Entry 3P8T (X-ray diffraction, 1.78 A resolution); this record covers chains A and B.

# Chain A (and B)
Molecule: AsnS-like asparaginyl-tRNA synthetase related protein
Source organism: Pyrococcus abyssi
Notes: chain B of this document is another copy of the same molecule, construct and numbering; everything in this record applies to it too
UniProtKB: Q9V228 (Q9V228_PYRAB); residue numbers follow UniProt; this construct covers 1-294
Sequence (294 residues; row label = number of the first residue in the row):
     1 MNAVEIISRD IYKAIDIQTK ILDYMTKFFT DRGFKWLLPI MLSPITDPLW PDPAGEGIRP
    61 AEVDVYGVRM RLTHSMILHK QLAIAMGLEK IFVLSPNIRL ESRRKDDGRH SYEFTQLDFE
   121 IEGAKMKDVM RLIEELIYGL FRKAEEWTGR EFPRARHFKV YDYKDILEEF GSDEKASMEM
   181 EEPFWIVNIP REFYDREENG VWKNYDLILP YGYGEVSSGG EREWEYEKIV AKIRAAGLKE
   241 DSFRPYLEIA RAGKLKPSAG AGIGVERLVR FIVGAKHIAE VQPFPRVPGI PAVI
What the authors report for this chain:
  - self-association interface (contacts with another copy of this molecule): Glu-62 to Arg-71
  - catalytic residues: Arg-109 (proposed by the authors, not directly observed)

# How chain A and chain B interact
Contacting residue pairs (125; chain A residue first):
  Ala-3(A) / Pro-245(B)  hydrophobic
  Ala-3(A) / Glu-248(B)
  Ala-3(A) / Ile-249(B)  hydrophobic
  Ile-6(A) / Met-86(B)
  Ile-7(A) / Met-86(B)
  Ile-7(A) / Ile-249(B)  hydrophobic
  Arg-9(A) / Met-86(B)
  Ile-11(A) / Met-86(B)  hydrophobic
  Tyr-12(A) / Lys-35(B)  hydrogen bond
  Tyr-12(A) / Gly-87(B)
  Tyr-12(A) / Glu-89(B)  hydrogen bond
  Ile-15(A) / Lys-35(B)
  Ile-15(A) / Leu-37(B)  hydrophobic
  Asp-16(A) / Lys-35(B)
  Gln-18(A) / Trp-36(B)  hydrogen bond (side chain-backbone)
  Gln-18(A) / Leu-37(B)
  Gln-18(A) / Leu-38(B)
  Thr-19(A) / Phe-34(B)
  Thr-19(A) / Lys-35(B)
  Thr-19(A) / Trp-36(B)  hydrogen bond (side chain-backbone)
  Leu-22(A) / Trp-36(B)  hydrophobic
  Asp-23(A) / Trp-36(B)
  Thr-26(A) / Trp-36(B)
  Thr-30(A) / Thr-19(B)
  Phe-34(A) / Thr-19(B)
  Lys-35(A) / Tyr-12(B)
  Lys-35(A) / Ile-15(B)
  Lys-35(A) / Thr-19(B)
  Trp-36(A) / Gln-18(B)  hydrogen bond (backbone-side chain)
  Trp-36(A) / Thr-19(B)  hydrogen bond (backbone-side chain)
  Trp-36(A) / Leu-22(B)  hydrophobic
  Trp-36(A) / Asp-23(B)
  Trp-36(A) / Thr-26(B)
  Trp-36(A) / Trp-36(B)  hydrophobic
  Leu-37(A) / Ile-15(B)  hydrophobic
  Leu-37(A) / Gln-18(B)
  Leu-38(A) / Gln-18(B)
  Leu-38(A) / Leu-22(B)  hydrophobic
  Leu-38(A) / Thr-115(B)
  Leu-38(A) / Glu-266(B)
  Pro-39(A) / Pro-96(B)  hydrophobic
  Pro-39(A) / Thr-115(B)
  Ile-40(A) / Glu-113(B)
  Ile-40(A) / Phe-284(B)  hydrophobic
  Ile-40(A) / Arg-286(B)
  Met-41(A) / Met-41(B)  hydrophobic
  Met-41(A) / Glu-113(B)  hydrogen bond (backbone-side chain)
  Leu-42(A) / Ile-98(B)  hydrophobic
  Leu-42(A) / Glu-113(B)  hydrogen bond (backbone-side chain)
  Leu-42(A) / Arg-286(B)  hydrogen bond (backbone-side chain)
  Ser-43(A) / Ile-294(B)  hydrogen bond (side chain-backbone)
  Pro-44(A) / Ala-292(B)
  Pro-44(A) / Val-293(B)
  Ala-61(A) / Val-63(B)  hydrophobic
  Glu-62(A) / Val-63(B)
  Val-63(A) / Ala-61(B)  hydrophobic
  Val-63(A) / Glu-62(B)
  Val-63(A) / Leu-72(B)  hydrophobic
  Asp-64(A) / Leu-100(B)
  Val-65(A) / Leu-100(B)  hydrophobic
  Val-65(A) / Tyr-112(B)  hydrophobic
  Val-65(A) / Pro-291(B)
  Tyr-66(A) / Leu-100(B)
  Tyr-66(A) / Glu-101(B)  hydrogen bond (side chain-backbone)
  Tyr-66(A) / Tyr-112(B)
  Tyr-66(A) / Pro-288(B)
  Tyr-66(A) / Gly-289(B)  hydrogen bond (side chain-backbone)
  Tyr-66(A) / Ile-290(B)
  Tyr-66(A) / Pro-291(B)
  Val-68(A) / Pro-291(B)  hydrophobic
  Met-70(A) / Pro-291(B)  hydrophobic
  Met-70(A) / Ala-292(B)
  Leu-72(A) / Leu-42(B)  hydrophobic
  His-79(A) / Phe-284(B)
  His-79(A) / Ile-294(B)  hydrogen bond (side chain-backbone)
  Leu-82(A) / Phe-284(B)  hydrophobic
  Met-86(A) / Ile-6(B)
  Met-86(A) / Ile-7(B)
  Met-86(A) / Arg-9(B)
  Met-86(A) / Ile-11(B)  hydrophobic
  Met-86(A) / Pro-283(B)
  Gly-87(A) / Tyr-12(B)
  Leu-88(A) / Tyr-12(B)  hydrophobic
  Glu-89(A) / Tyr-12(B)  hydrogen bond
  Leu-94(A) / Trp-36(B)  hydrophobic
  Pro-96(A) / Pro-39(B)  hydrophobic
  Ile-98(A) / Leu-42(B)  hydrophobic
  Leu-100(A) / Tyr-66(B)
  Glu-101(A) / Tyr-66(B)  hydrogen bond (backbone-side chain)
  Tyr-112(A) / Val-65(B)  hydrophobic
  Tyr-112(A) / Tyr-66(B)
  Tyr-112(A) / Met-70(B)
  Glu-113(A) / Ile-40(B)
  Glu-113(A) / Met-41(B)  hydrogen bond (side chain-backbone)
  Glu-113(A) / Leu-42(B)  hydrogen bond (side chain-backbone)
  Thr-115(A) / Leu-38(B)
  Thr-115(A) / Pro-39(B)
  Pro-245(A) / Ala-3(B)  hydrophobic
  Pro-245(A) / Val-293(B)
  Pro-245(A) / Ile-294(B)  hydrophobic
  Glu-248(A) / Val-4(B)
  Ile-249(A) / Ala-3(B)  hydrophobic
  Ile-249(A) / Val-4(B)  hydrophobic
  Ile-249(A) / Ile-7(B)  hydrophobic
  Glu-266(A) / Leu-38(B)
  Pro-283(A) / Met-86(B)
  Phe-284(A) / His-79(B)
  Phe-284(A) / Leu-82(B)  hydrophobic
  Arg-286(A) / Ile-40(B)
  Arg-286(A) / Leu-42(B)  hydrogen bond (side chain-backbone)
  Pro-288(A) / Tyr-66(B)
  Gly-289(A) / Tyr-66(B)  hydrogen bond (backbone-side chain)
  Ile-290(A) / Tyr-66(B)
  Pro-291(A) / Val-65(B)
  Pro-291(A) / Tyr-66(B)
  Pro-291(A) / Val-68(B)  hydrophobic
  Pro-291(A) / Met-70(B)  hydrophobic
  Ala-292(A) / Pro-44(B)
  Ala-292(A) / Met-70(B)
  Val-293(A) / Pro-44(B)
  Val-293(A) / Pro-245(B)
  Ile-294(A) / Ser-43(B)  hydrogen bond (backbone-side chain)
  Ile-294(A) / His-79(B)  hydrogen bond (backbone-side chain)
  Ile-294(A) / Leu-82(B)  hydrophobic
  Ile-294(A) / Pro-245(B)  hydrophobic
Other interface residues (no listed pair), chain A (71 interface residues in all): Val-4, Ser-8, Ala-83, Ala-85, Arg-99, Ala-252, Lys-254, Val-265, Val-287
Other interface residues (no listed pair), chain B (70 interface residues in all): Ser-8, Asp-16, Thr-30, Asp-64, Ala-83, Ala-85, Leu-88, Leu-94, Ala-252, Lys-254, Val-265, Val-287

# In short
Chain A and chain B form an interface of 71 and 70 residues respectively; the contacts include 21 hydrogen
bonds. Polar pairs include Tyr-12(A)/Lys-35(B), Tyr-12(A)/Glu-89(B) and Gln-18(A)/Trp-36(B). The paper reports
the catalytic residue Arg-109(A); a self-association interface involving Glu-62(A).
Both chains are AsnS-like asparaginyl-tRNA synthetase related protein (Pyrococcus abyssi). Entry 3P8T (Crystal
structure of the archaeal asparagine synthetase A) was determined by X-ray diffraction (same publication as
3P8Y, 3REU, 3REX and 3RL6).
